6GJ3 - chains D and F of the 7 polymer chains in the assembly; structure by electron microscopy, 4.30 A resolution (low resolution: residue-level contacts below are approximate; hydrogen-bond / salt-bridge calls are withheld).

[Chain D (and F)]
Name: TssK
Source organism: Escherichia coli
Notes: chain F of this document is another copy of the same molecule, construct and numbering; everything in this record applies to it too
UniProtKB: H4UNX9 (H4UNX9_ECOLX); numbering as in UniProt (aligned over 1-445)
Sequence (445 residues; numbered 1 to 445; the number before each row is that of its first residue):
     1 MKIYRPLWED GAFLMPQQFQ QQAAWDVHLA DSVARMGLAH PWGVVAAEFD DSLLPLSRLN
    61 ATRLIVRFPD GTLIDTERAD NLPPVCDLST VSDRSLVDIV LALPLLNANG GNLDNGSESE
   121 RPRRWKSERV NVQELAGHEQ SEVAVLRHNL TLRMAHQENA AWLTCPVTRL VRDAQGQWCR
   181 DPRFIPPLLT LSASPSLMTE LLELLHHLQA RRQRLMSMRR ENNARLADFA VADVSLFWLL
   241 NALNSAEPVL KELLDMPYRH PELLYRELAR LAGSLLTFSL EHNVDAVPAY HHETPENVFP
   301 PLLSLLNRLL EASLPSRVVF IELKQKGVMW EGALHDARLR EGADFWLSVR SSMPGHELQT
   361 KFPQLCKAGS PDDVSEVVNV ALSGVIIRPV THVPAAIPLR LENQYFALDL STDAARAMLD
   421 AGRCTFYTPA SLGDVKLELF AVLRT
Not modelled in the structure: 312-445
Construct notes: conflict Leu202 (Ala in H4UNX9)
What the authors report for this chain:
  - self-association interface (contacts with another copy of this molecule): Met1 to Gln18, Val130 to Val143

[How chain D and chain F interact]
Pairs across the interface (89; chain D residue first):
  Met1(D) with Glu134(F)
  Lys2(D) with Glu77(F); Arg78(F)
  Ile3(D) with Arg78(F)
  Tyr4(D) with Val132(F); Val145(F); Arg147(F)
  Arg5(D) with Leu73(F); Ala79(F); Val145(F); Leu146(F); His148(F)
  Leu7(D) with Ala144(F); Leu146(F)
  Trp8(D) with Phe19(F); Gln20(F)
  Glu9(D) with Pro16(F)
  Asp10(D) with Pro16(F)
  Met15(D) with Ser141(F); Glu142(F); Val143(F)
  Pro16(D) with Leu135(F)
  Gln17(D) with Val132(F); Leu135(F); Ser141(F)
  Gln18(D) with Val143(F)
  Gln20(D) with Glu134(F); Leu135(F)
  Gln21(D) with Val132(F)
  Gln22(D) with Ala23(F)
  Trp25(D) with Leu73(F)
  Asp26(D) with Asp26(F)
  His28(D) with Arg78(F)
  Ser32(D) with Arg67(F); Leu73(F)
  Val33(D) with Ala30(F); Val33(F)
  Arg35(D) with Tyr258(F)
  Met36(D) with His40(F); Trp42(F); Leu189(F); Arg259(F); His260(F)
  Gly37(D) with Arg259(F)
  Ala39(D) with Met256(F); Arg259(F)
  His40(D) with Met256(F)
  Asn109(D) with Gln133(F)
  Gly110(D) with Gln133(F); Gly137(F); His138(F)
  Gly111(D) with Leu135(F); Gly137(F); His138(F)
  Leu113(D) with Ala136(F)
  Glu134(D) with Glu9(F); Asp10(F)
  Ala230(D) with Phe229(F)
  Val234(D) with Phe229(F)
  Trp238(D) with Phe237(F); Trp238(F); Asn241(F)
  Glu262(D) with Arg259(F)
  Tyr265(D) with Glu252(F)
  Arg266(D) with Arg259(F); Glu267(F)
  Arg270(D) with Ser245(F); Val249(F); Glu267(F); Arg270(F)
  Gly273(D) with Asn244(F)
  Ser274(D) with Asn241(F)
  Thr277(D) with Arg219(F); Leu240(F); Asn241(F); Asn244(F)
  Phe278(D) with Arg219(F)
  Leu280(D) with Met216(F); Asn223(F); Leu240(F)
  Glu281(D) with Asn223(F)
  His282(D) with Arg220(F)
  Val284(D) with Arg212(F); Gln213(F); Met216(F)
  Asp285(D) with Lys251(F)
  Val287(D) with Lys251(F)
  Ala289(D) with Glu252(F)
  Tyr290(D) with Glu252(F)
Interface residues without a listed pair, chain D (62 interface residues in all): Pro6, Leu14, Phe19, Leu29, Leu38, Leu106, Asn107, Asn112, Ala136, His138, Ala269, Pro288
Interface residues without a listed pair, chain F (63 interface residues in all): Trp8, Leu14, Val27, Ala34, Ser127, Val130, Val234, Pro248, Leu263

[In short]
Chain D and chain F form an interface of 62 and 63 residues respectively. From the paper: a self-association
interface involving Met1(D) and Val130(D).
Both chains are TssK (Escherichia coli). Entry 6GJ3 (The baseplate complex from the type VI secretion system)
was determined by electron microscopy together with 6GIY and 6GJ1 from the same study.
